6UQO - chains D and X of the 22 polymer chains in the assembly; structure by electron microscopy, 3.10 A resolution.

[Chain D]
Name: ATP-dependent Clp protease ATP-binding subunit ClpA
From: Escherichia coli (strain K12)
Notes: EC 3.4.21.92
UniProtKB: A0A4S4P650 (A0A4S4P650_ECOLI); numbering as in UniProt (aligned over 169-746)
Amino-acid sequence (578 residues; each row starts with the number of its first residue):
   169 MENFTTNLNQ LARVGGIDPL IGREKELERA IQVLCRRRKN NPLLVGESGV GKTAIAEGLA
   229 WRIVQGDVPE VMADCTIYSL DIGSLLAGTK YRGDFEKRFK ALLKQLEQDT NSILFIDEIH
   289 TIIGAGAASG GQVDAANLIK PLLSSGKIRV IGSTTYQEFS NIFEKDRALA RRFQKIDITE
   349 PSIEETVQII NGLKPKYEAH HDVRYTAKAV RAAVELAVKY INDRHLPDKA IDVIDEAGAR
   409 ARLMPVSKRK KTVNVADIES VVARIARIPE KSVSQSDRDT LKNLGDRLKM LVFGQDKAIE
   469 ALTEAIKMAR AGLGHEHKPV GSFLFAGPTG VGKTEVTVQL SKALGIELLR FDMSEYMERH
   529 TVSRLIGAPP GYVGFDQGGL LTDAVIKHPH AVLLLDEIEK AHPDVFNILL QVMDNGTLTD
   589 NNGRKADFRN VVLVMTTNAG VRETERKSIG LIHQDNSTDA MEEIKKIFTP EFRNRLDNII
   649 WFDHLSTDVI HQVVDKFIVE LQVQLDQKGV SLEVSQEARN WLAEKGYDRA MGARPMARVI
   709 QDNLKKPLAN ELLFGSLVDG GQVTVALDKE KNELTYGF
Small-molecule neighbours:
  - ATP-gamma-S (AGS; phosphothiophosphoric acid-adenylate ester), molecule 1: Pro187, Leu188, Ile189, Arg191, Ser216, Gly217, Val218, Gly219, Lys220, Thr221, Ala222, Ile357, Leu361, Pro395, Asp396, Ile399
  - ATP-gamma-S (AGS), molecule 2: Leu459, Val460, Phe461, Gln463, Thr497, Gly498, Val499, Gly500, Lys501, Thr502, Glu503, Glu565, Asn606, Leu653, Val661, Lys664, Phe665, Ala701, Arg702

[Chain X]
Name: RepA-GFP
Amino-acid sequence (9 residues; row label = number of the first residue in the row; numbering starts at 0; X marks 9 residues of unknown identity (built as UNK)):
     0 XXXXXXXXX

[How chain D and chain X interact]
Chain D residues in contact with chain X, 4 residues: Lys258, Tyr259, Arg260, Ser297

[Summary]
No residue of chain D is in contact with chain X. Chain D binds ATP-gamma-S.
Here chain D is ATP-dependent Clp protease ATP-binding subunit ClpA (Escherichia coli (strain K12)) and chain
X is RepA-GFP. Entry 6UQO (ClpA/ClpP Engaged State bound to RepA-GFP) was determined by electron microscopy
together with 6UQE, 6W1Z, 6W20, 6W21, 6W22, 6W23 and 6W24 from the same study.
